7Y53 - chains A and B of the 10 polymer chains in the assembly; structure by electron microscopy, 3.61 A resolution.

[Chain A (and B)]
Molecule: Transitional endoplasmic reticulum ATPase
Source organism: Homo sapiens
Notes: EC 3.6.4.6; chain B of this document is another copy of the same molecule, construct and numbering; everything in this record applies to it too
UniProtKB: P55072 (TERA_HUMAN); residue numbers follow UniProt; this construct covers 21-806
Chain sequence (787 residues; row label = number of the first residue in the row):
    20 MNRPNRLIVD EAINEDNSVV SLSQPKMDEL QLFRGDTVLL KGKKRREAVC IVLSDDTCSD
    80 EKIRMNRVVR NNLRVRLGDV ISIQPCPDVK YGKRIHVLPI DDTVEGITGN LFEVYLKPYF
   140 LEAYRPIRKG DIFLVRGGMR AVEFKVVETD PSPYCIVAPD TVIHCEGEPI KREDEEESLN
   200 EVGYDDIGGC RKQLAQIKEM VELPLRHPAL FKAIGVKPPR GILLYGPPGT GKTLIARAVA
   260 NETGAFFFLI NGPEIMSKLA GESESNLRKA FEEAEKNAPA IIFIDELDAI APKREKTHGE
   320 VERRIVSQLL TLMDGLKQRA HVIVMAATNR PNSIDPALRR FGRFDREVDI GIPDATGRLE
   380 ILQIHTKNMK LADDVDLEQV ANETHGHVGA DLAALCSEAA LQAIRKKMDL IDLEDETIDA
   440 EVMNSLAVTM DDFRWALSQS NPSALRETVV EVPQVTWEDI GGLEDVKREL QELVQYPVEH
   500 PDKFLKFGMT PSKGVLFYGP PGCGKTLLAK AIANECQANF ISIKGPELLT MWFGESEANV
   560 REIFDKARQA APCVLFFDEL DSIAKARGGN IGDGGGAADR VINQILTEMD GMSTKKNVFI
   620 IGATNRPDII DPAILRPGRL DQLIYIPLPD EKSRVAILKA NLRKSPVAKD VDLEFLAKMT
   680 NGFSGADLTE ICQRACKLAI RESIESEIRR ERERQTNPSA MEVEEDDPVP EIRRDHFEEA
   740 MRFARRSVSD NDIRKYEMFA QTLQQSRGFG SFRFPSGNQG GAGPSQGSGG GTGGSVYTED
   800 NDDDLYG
Not modelled in the structure: 20-21, 767-806
Differences from the reference sequence: initiating methionine (20)
Swiss-Prot annotation at these positions:
  - region: T797 to G806 (Interaction with UBXN6)
  - motif: D802 to G806 (PIM motif)
  - binding site (ATP): P247 to L253, N348, H384, G521 to L526
  - modified residue: S37 (Phosphoserine), K315 (N6,N6,N6-trimethyllysine), T436 (Phosphothreonine), S462 (Phosphoserine), K502 (N6-acetyllysine), K505 (N6-acetyllysine), K668 (N6-acetyllysine), S702 (Phosphoserine), K754 (N6-acetyllysine), S770 (Phosphoserine), S775 (Phosphoserine), S787 (Phosphoserine), Y805 (Phosphotyrosine)
  - natural variant: R95 (R95G: In IBMPFD1), G97 (G97E: In CMT2Y), I126 (I126F: In IBMPFD1; uncertain significance), R155 (R155C: In IBMPFD1; R155H: In FTDALS6 and IBMPFD1; R155L: In IBMPFD1; R155P: In IBMPFD1; R155S: In IBMPFD1), R159 (R159G: In FTDALS6; R159H: In IBMPFD1), A160 (A160T: In IBMPFD1; uncertain significance), E185 (E185K: In CMT2Y), R191 (R191Q: In FTDALS6 and IBMPFD1), L198 (L198W: In IBMPFD1), A232 (A232E: In IBMPFD1), I254 (I254F: In IBMPFD1; uncertain significance), I369 (I369T: In IBMPFD1; uncertain significance), 2 further natural variant entries in UniProt
  - mutagenesis: F52 to D55 (Abolishes interaction with NPLOC4; when associated with A-110), R53 (R53A: Minor effect on affinity for ATP and ADP), R86 (R86A: Strongly increased affinity for ATP. Strongly reduced affinity for ADP), Y110 (Y110A: Abolishes interaction with NPLOC4; when associated with 52-A--A-55), R113 to H115 (Severely reduced binding to DERL1), F131 (F131R: Severely reduced binding to DERL1), L140 (L140D: Severely reduced binding to DERL1), D179 (D179R: No effect on binding to DERL1), H183 (H183W: Severely reduced binding to DERL1), K251 (K251Q: Impairs ERAD degradation of HMGCR and does not inhibit interaction with RHBDD1; when associated with Q-524), E305 (E305Q: Defect in ubiquitin-dependent protein degradation by the proteasome; when associated with Q-578), K312 (K312A: Does not affect methylation by VCPKMT), 8 further mutagenesis entries in UniProt
Residues lining bound ligands:
  - ADP (adenosine-5'-diphosphate), molecule 1: D205, I206, G207, P247, G248, T249, G250, K251, T252, L253, D304, I380, H384, G408, A409, A412
  - ADP, molecule 2: D478, I479, G480, P520, G521, C522, G523, K524, T525, L526, P648, I656, G684, A685, T688

[Interface between chain A and chain B]
Residue-residue contacts (59; chain A residue first):
  R159(A) - A232(B)  hydrogen bond (side chain-backbone)
  P272(A) - S326(B)
  P272(A) - T330(B)
  E273(A) - T330(B)
  S276(A) - Q327(B)
  K277(A) - R323(B)  hydrogen bond (backbone-side chain)
  L278(A) - R323(B)
  A279(A) - R323(B)
  E305(A) - R362(B)  salt bridge
  K315(A) - R313(B)  hydrogen bond (side chain-backbone)
  K315(A) - E314(B)
  H317(A) - H317(B)
  E321(A) - R322(B)  salt bridge
  A409(A) - F360(B)  hydrophobic
  D410(A) - F360(B)
  S416(A) - V235(B)
  S416(A) - K236(B)
  E417(A) - R365(B)  salt bridge
  L420(A) - F230(B)  hydrophobic
  I423(A) - I233(B)  hydrophobic
  R424(A) - E218(B)  hydrogen bond (side chain-backbone)
  S457(A) - K615(B)
  R465(A) - R560(B)
  R465(A) - R567(B)
  R465(A) - E607(B)  salt bridge
  P545(A) - N602(B)
  P545(A) - T606(B)
  L548(A) - N602(B)
  F552(A) - G595(B)
  F552(A) - D598(B)
  F552(A) - R599(B)
  F552(A) - N602(B)
  N589(A) - G591(B)
  I590(A) - R586(B)
  I590(A) - G591(B)
  I590(A) - G594(B)
  D592(A) - G591(B)
  D592(A) - D592(B)
  K663(A) - F506(B)  hydrogen bond (side chain-backbone)
  K663(A) - G507(B)  hydrogen bond (side chain-backbone)
  K663(A) - M508(B)
  P665(A) - F506(B)
  C695(A) - M508(B)  hydrophobic
  I699(A) - K502(B)
  I699(A) - F506(B)  hydrophobic
  I699(A) - M508(B)  hydrophobic
  R700(A) - E491(B)  salt bridge
  S702(A) - K502(B)
  I703(A) - Y495(B)  hydrophobic
  I703(A) - H499(B)
  I703(A) - K502(B)
  P729(A) - K505(B)
  P729(A) - F506(B)  hydrophobic
  R744(A) - Q763(B)
  R744(A) - Q764(B)  hydrogen bond (side chain-backbone)
  R744(A) - R766(B)
  R745(A) - S765(B)
  R745(A) - R766(B)
  S746(A) - S765(B)
Interface residues without a listed pair, chain A (49 interface residues in all): E124, G125, M158, M275, V320, I430, I437, W454, T549, K696, E706, I731
Interface residues without a listed pair, chain B (52 interface residues in all): L222, L229, E319, L329, F503, P510, S511, G587, Q603, R638

[Summary]
Chain A and chain B form an interface of 49 and 52 residues respectively, with 7 hydrogen bonds and 5 salt
bridges. Among the polar pairs are E305(A)-R362(B), E321(A)-R322(B) and E417(A)-R365(B). Chain A binds ADP.
Both chains are Transitional endoplasmic reticulum ATPase (Homo sapiens). Entry 7Y53 (The cryo-EM structure of
human ERAD retro-translocation complex) was determined by electron microscopy together with 7Y4W and 7Y59 from
the same study.
